6OOE - chain A; structure by X-ray diffraction, 1.26 A resolution.

[Chain A]
Molecule: Beta-lactamase
Source organism: Escherichia coli
Notes: EC 3.5.2.6
Reference sequence: I7AP60 (I7AP60_ECOLX); the author numbering skips numbers that UniProt does not, so the offset changes along the chain: 25-57 = UniProt 22-54; 59-238 = UniProt 55-234; 240-252 = UniProt 235-247; 254-290 = UniProt 248-284
Amino-acid sequence (263 residues; row label = number of the first residue in the row; note: 3 numbers in that range are skipped by the numbering (no residue carries them; nothing is unmodelled there)):
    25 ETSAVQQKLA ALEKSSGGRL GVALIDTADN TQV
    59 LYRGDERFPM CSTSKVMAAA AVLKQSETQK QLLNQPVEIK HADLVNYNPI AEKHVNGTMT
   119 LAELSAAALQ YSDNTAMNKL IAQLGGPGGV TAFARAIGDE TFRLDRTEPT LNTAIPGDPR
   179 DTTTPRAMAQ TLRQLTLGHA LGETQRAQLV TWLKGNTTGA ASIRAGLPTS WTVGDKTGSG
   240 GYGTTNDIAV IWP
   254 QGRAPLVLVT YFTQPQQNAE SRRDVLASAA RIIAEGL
Sequence notes: conflict E25 (Gln22 in I7AP60), H99 (Pro95 in I7AP60)
Modified residues: E25 (pyroglutamic acid; PCA)
Ligand contacts:
  - R6Z (3-(1H-tetrazol-5-yl)-N-[3-(1H-tetrazol-5-yl)phenyl]-5-(trifluoromethyl)benzamide), molecule 1: S70, K73, N104, Y105, S130, N132, P167, T168, N170, T171, K234, T235, G236, S237, G238, G240, Q270
  - R6Z, molecule 2: N104, Y105, Y129, S130, T216, T235, S237, T244, S274, R276
Reported in the primary citation:
  - binding site for R6Z: G238

[In short]
Bound to chain A: compound R6Z. From the paper: a binding site for R6Z at G238.
Chain A is Beta-lactamase (Escherichia coli); the structure, CTX-M-27 Beta Lactamase with Compound 20, was
determined by X-ray diffraction (same publication as 6OOF, 6OOH, 6OOJ and 6OOK).
